5NJ8 - chains A and B of the 4 polymer chains in the assembly; structure by X-ray diffraction, 3.30 A resolution.

== Chain A ==
Protein: Aryl hydrocarbon receptor
Organism: Homo sapiens
Reference sequence: P35869 (AHR_HUMAN); residues 23-273 here = UniProt positions 23-273
Sequence (254 residues; each row starts with the number of its first residue):
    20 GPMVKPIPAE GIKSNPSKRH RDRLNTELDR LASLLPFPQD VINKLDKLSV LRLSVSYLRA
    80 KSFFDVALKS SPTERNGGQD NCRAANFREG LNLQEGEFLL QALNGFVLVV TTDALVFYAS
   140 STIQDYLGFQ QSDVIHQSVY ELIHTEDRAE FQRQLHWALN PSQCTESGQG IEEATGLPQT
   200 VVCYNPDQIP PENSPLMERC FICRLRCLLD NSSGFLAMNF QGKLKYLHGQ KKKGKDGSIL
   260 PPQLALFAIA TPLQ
Disordered / not traced: 20-33, 89-108, 177-208, 230, 251-260, 273
Construct notes: expression tag (20-22)
Metal / ion sites: erbium (III) ion site 1: D65 (shared with 1 residue of chain E); erbium (III) ion site 2: L112, E116 (together with acetate ion) (shared with D161(B) of chain B); erbium (III) ion site 3 near E165 (its only coordinating residue here)
Swiss-Prot annotation at these positions:
  - region: R38 to K66 (DNA-binding), L50 to F82 (Required for maintaining the overall integrity of the AHR:ARNT heterodimer and its transcriptional activity), L118 to V126 (Required for maintaining the overall integrity of the AHR:ARNT heterodimer and its transcriptional activity), F266 to I268 (Required for maintaining the overall integrity of the AHR:ARNT heterodimer and its transcriptional activity)
  - motif: K37 to R42 (Nuclear localization signal 2), L64 to L72 (Nuclear export signal)
  - mutagenesis: S36 (S36G: Strongly reduces transcription factor activity), H39 (H39G: Almost abolishes transcription factor activity. No effect on nuclear translocation upon ligand binding), R40 (R40D: Abolishes transcription factor activity. Alters on nuclear translocation upon ligand binding), L50 (L50D: Abolishes transcription factor activity; when associated with D-79 and D-82), V74 (V74D: Interferes with transcription factor activity), A79 (A79D: Abolishes transcription factor activity; when associated with D-50 and D-82), F82 (F82D: Abolishes transcription factor activity; when associated with D-50 and D-79), L118 to L122 (Strongly reduces transcription factor activity), L118 (L118D: Interferes with transcription factor activity), L122 (L122D: Interferes with transcription factor activity), F136 (F136D: Interferes with transcription factor activity), I154 (I154D: Interferes with transcription factor activity)
What the authors report for this chain:
  - binding site for the 12-nt DNA strand: S36, R40
  - binding site for the 12-nt DNA strand: H39
  - mutagenesis - R40D, L50D, V74D, A79D, F82D, L118D, L122D, F136D, I154D: decreased signaling

== Chain B ==
Protein: Aryl hydrocarbon receptor nuclear translocator
Organism: Mus musculus
Reference sequence: P53762 (ARNT_MOUSE); numbering as in UniProt; present here: 85-269, 298-345
Sequence (239 residues; row label = number of the first residue in the row; note: 28 numbers in that range are skipped by the numbering (no residue carries them; nothing is unmodelled there)):
    79 GPGSDADKER LARENHSEIE RRRRNKMTAY ITELSDMVPT CSALARKPDK LTILRMAVSH
   139 MKSLRGTGNT STDGSYKPSF LTDQELKHLI LEAADGFLFI VSCETGRVVY VSDSVTPVLN
   199 QPQSEWFGST LYDQVHPDDV DKLREQLSTS ENALTGRVLD LKTGTVKKEG QQSSMRMSMG
   259 SRRSFICRMR C
   298 GTSSHFVVVH CTGYIKAWPP AGVSLPDDDP EAGQGSKFCL VAIGRLQV
Disordered / not traced: 79-84, 120-125, 144-151, 229-258, 298-301, 317-323, 330-333
Construct notes: expression tag (79-84); engineered mutation S256 (Cys in P53762)
Metal / ion sites: erbium (III) ion (5 sites), coordinated by E87, D161, D173, E203, D326
Swiss-Prot annotation at these positions:
  - region: L167 to A171 (Mediates the transcription activity and dimerization of the AHR:ARNT complex)
  - mutagenesis: H94 (H94A: Reduces DNA binding), E98 (E98A: Reduces DNA binding), R102 (R102E: Reduces DNA binding. Decreases transcription factor activity), L112 (L112D: Interferes with transcription factor activity; L112E: Impairs heterodimer formation with EPAS1. Impairs heterodimer formation with HIF1A ...), L132 (L132E: Impairs heterodimer formation with EPAS1. Impairs heterodimer formation with HIF1A. Significantly destabilizes ARNT?s heterodimeric interactions with both NPAS1 and NPAS3 ...), V136 (V136D: Impairs heterodimer formation with EPAS1. Impairs heterodimer formation with HIF1A. Significantly destabilizes ARNT?s heterodimeric interactions with both NPAS1 and NPAS3 ...), M139 (M139D: Interferes with transcription factor activity), L164 (L164D: Does not affect transcription factor activity), L167 (L167E: Highly reduces transcription activity. Impairs interaction with AHR. Impairs heterodimer formation with EPAS1. Impairs heterodimer formation with HIF1A ...), I168 (I168D: Highly reduces transcription activity. Impairs interaction with AHR. Impairs heterodimer formation with EPAS1. Impairs heterodimer formation with HIF1A ...), A171 (A171D: Reduces transcription activity. Markedly reduces interaction with AHR. Impairs heterodimer formation with EPAS1. Markedly decreases heterodimer formation with HIF1A ...), I264 (I264D: Impairs heterodimer formation with EPAS1. Markedly decreases heterodimer formation with HIF1A. Significantly destabilizes ARNT?s heterodimeric interactions with both NPAS1 and NPAS3 ...), 3 further mutagenesis entries in UniProt
What the authors report for this chain:
  - binding site for the 12-nt DNA strand: H94, R102
  - binding site for the 12-nt DNA strand: E98
  - mutagenesis - R102D, L112D, M139D: decreased signaling
  - mutagenesis - L164D: unchanged signaling

== How chain A and chain B interact ==
Contacting residue pairs (90; chain A residue first):
  R42(A) with L129(B)
  E46(A) with L129(B); L132(B); R133(B), salt bridge; V136(B)
  L47(A) with L132(B), hydrophobic
  L50(A) with V136(B), hydrophobic; M139(B), hydrophobic
  L53(A) with M139(B), hydrophobic; K140(B)
  P55(A) with P156(B); S157(B); F158(B), hydrophobic
  F56(A) with F158(B), hydrophobic
  L67(A) with R101(B); M105(B), hydrophobic; Y108(B)
  L70(A) with M105(B), hydrophobic; Y108(B), hydrophobic; I109(B), hydrophobic; L112(B), hydrophobic; L132(B), hydrophobic
  R71(A) with Y108(B)
  V74(A) with E111(B); L112(B), hydrophobic
  S75(A) with F158(B)
  Y76(A) with M139(B), hydrophobic; F158(B)
  L77(A) with L112(B), hydrophobic; M115(B), hydrophobic
  R78(A) with M115(B)
  K80(A) with F158(B), hydrogen bond (side chain-backbone); L159(B); E163(B), salt bridge
  F83(A) with L159(B), hydrophobic; E163(B)
  L87(A) with Q162(B); H166(B)
  L110(A) with W315(B), hydrophobic
  N111(A) with D161(B); Y188(B), hydrogen bond
  L112(A) with D161(B)
  Q113(A) with W315(B)
  E114(A) with D161(B), hydrogen bond (backbone-side chain); K165(B); L176(B); Y188(B), hydrogen bond; S190(B)
  G115(A) with D161(B), hydrogen bond (backbone-side chain); L164(B)
  E116(A) with K155(B); S157(B); D161(B)
  F117(A) with L176(B), hydrophobic; I178(B), hydrophobic; V338(B), hydrophobic
  L118(A) with L164(B); K165(B); I168(B), hydrophobic; L176(B), hydrophobic
  L119(A) with L164(B), hydrophobic
  Q120(A) with R260(B), hydrogen bond (backbone-side chain)
  A121(A) with R260(B), hydrogen bond (backbone-side chain); T309(B); G310(B), hydrogen bond (backbone-backbone); V338(B); A339(B), hydrophobic; I340(B), hydrophobic
  L122(A) with R260(B), hydrogen bond (backbone-side chain)
  N123(A) with R260(B); T309(B)
  V126(A) with L167(B), hydrophobic; I168(B), hydrophobic
  Y137(A) with F158(B), hydrophobic; L159(B), hydrophobic; L164(B); L167(B), hydrophobic
  I154(A) with F158(B), hydrophobic
  Q240(A) with A171(B); A172(B)
  G241(A) with A171(B)
  K242(A) with E170(B); A171(B)
  K244(A) with E170(B), salt bridge
  F266(A) with L167(B), hydrophobic; A171(B)
  A267(A) with A171(B), hydrophobic
  I268(A) with I168(B), hydrophobic; A172(B), hydrophobic
  T270(A) with R342(B)
Interface residues without a listed pair, chain A (54 interface residues in all): L43, L54, S73, A79, A86, V128, Y145, H155, C219, G248, K250
Interface residues without a listed pair, chain B (46 interface residues in all): D114, L142, T160, Y311, V345
Interface features reported in the paper:
  - interface residues, chain A: L47(A), L50(A), L53(A), P55(A), F56(A), L70(A), V74(A), Y76(A), A79(A), F83(A), E114(A), F117(A), L118(A), L119(A), A121(A), L122(A), V126(A), Y137(A), F266(A), I268(A)
  - interface residues, chain B: I109(B), L112(B), L132(B), V136(B), M139(B), P156(B), S157(B), F158(B), L159(B), E163(B), L164(B), K165(B), L167(B), I168(B), A171(B), A172(B), L176(B), R260(B), T309(B), A339(B), I340(B)

== Overview ==
The interface between chain A and chain B involves 54 residues on one side and 46 on the other, with 9
hydrogen bonds and 3 salt bridges. Polar pairs include E46(A)-R133(B), K80(A)-E163(B) and K244(A)-E170(B). The
paper reports a binding site for the 12-nt DNA strand at S36(A), R40(A) and H94(B) among others; R40D, L50D
and V74D of chain A, among others, reduce signaling; 13 substitutions were tested in all.
Here chain A is Aryl hydrocarbon receptor (Homo sapiens) and chain B is Aryl hydrocarbon receptor nuclear
translocator (Mus musculus). Entry 5NJ8 (Structural basis for aryl hydrocarbon receptor mediated gene
activation) was determined by X-ray diffraction.
